Entry 6WIX (X-ray diffraction, 2.67 A resolution); this record covers chains G and H of the 6 polymer chains in the assembly.

Chain G:
Name: Envelope glycoprotein gp120
Source organism: Human immunodeficiency virus 1
Sequence (498 residues; row label = number of the first residue in the row; note: 36 numbers in that range are skipped by the numbering (no residue carries them; nothing is unmodelled there); a row labelled like 136A-136V holds insertion residues (136A, then the next letters in order)):
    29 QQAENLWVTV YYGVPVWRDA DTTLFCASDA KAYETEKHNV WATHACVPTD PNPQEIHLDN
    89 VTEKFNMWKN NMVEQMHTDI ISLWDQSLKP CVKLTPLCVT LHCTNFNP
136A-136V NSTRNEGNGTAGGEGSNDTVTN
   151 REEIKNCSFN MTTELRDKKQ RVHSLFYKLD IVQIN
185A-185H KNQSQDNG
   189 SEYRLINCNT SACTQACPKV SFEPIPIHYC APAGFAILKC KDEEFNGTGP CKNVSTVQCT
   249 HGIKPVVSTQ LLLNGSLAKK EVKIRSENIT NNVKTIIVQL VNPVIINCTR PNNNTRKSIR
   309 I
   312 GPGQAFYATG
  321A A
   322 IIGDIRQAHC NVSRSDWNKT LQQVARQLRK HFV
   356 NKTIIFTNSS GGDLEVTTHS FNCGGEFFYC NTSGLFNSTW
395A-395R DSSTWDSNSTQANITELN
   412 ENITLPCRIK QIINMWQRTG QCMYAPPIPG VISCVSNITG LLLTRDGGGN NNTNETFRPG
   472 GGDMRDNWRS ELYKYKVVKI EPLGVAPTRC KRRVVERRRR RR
Not modelled in the structure: 29-30, 59-65, 136A-136V, 185A-185H, 356, 395A-395R, 459-464, 505-513
Disulfide bonds: Cys-54/Cys-74, Cys-119/Cys-205, Cys-126/Cys-196, Cys-131/Cys-157, Cys-201/Cys-433, Cys-218/Cys-247, Cys-228/Cys-239, Cys-296/Cys-331, Cys-378/Cys-445, Cys-385/Cys-418
Glycans and other covalent adducts: glycan linked to Asn-88, Asn-332; N-acetylglucosamine (NAG) linked to Asn-156, Asn-160, Asn-197, Asn-234, Asn-241, Asn-262, Asn-295, Asn-301, Asn-386, Asn-392, Asn-413, Asn-448

Chain H:
Name: 3H109L Fab heavy chain
Source organism: Homo sapiens
Notes: antibody fragment or engineered binder
Sequence (244 residues; each row starts with the number of its first residue; a row labelled like 82A-82C holds insertion residues (82A, then the next letters in order)):
     1 QVQLQESGPG LVKPSETLSL TCTVSGGSIS NYYWSWIRQS PGKGLEWIGY ISDSESTNYN
    61 PSLKSRVIIS VDTSKNQLSL KL
82A-82C NSV
    83 TAADSAIYYC ARAQQGKR
100A-100R IYGMVSFGEFFYYYYMDV
   101 WGKGTTVTVS SASTKGPSVF PLAPSSKSTS GGTAALGCLV KDYFPEPVTV SWNSGALTSG
   161 VHTFPAVLQS SGLYSLSSVV TVPSSSLGTQ TYICNVNHKP SNTKVDKKVE PKSCDKGLEV
   221 LFQ
Not modelled in the structure: 126-131, 212-223
Disulfide bonds: Cys-22/Cys-92

How chain G and chain H interact:
Pairs across the interface - 10 pairs, chain G then chain H:
  Asp-325(G) / Tyr-100B(H)
  Ile-326(G) / Tyr-100B(H)
  Arg-327(G) / Gly-100C(H)
  Arg-327(G) / Glu-100I(H)  salt bridge
  Gln-328(G) / Phe-100G(H)
  Gln-328(G) / Glu-100I(H)  hydrogen bond (backbone-side chain)
  His-330(G) / Met-100D(H)
  His-330(G) / Phe-100G(H)
  Thr-415(G) / Met-100D(H)
  Pro-417(G) / Phe-100G(H)  hydrophobic

Summary:
Chain G and chain H form an interface of 7 and 5 residues respectively; the contacts include 1 hydrogen bond
and 1 salt bridge. Among the polar pairs are Arg-327(G)/Glu-100I(H) and Gln-328(G)/Glu-100I(H).
Here chain G is Envelope glycoprotein gp120 (Human immunodeficiency virus 1) and chain H is 3H109L Fab heavy
chain (Homo sapiens). Entry 6WIX (Crystal Structure of HIV-1 MI369 RnS-DS.SOSIP Prefusion Env Trimer in
Complex with Human Antibodies 3H109L and ...) was determined by X-ray diffraction.
